Entry 5L90 (X-ray diffraction, 2.55 A resolution); this record covers chain A.

[Chain A]
Protein: Cytochrome P450
Source organism: Bacillus megaterium (strain DSM 319)
Notes: EC 1.14.14.-
UniProt: D5DKI8 (D5DKI8_BACMD); residues 1-404 here = UniProt positions 1-404
Sequence (410 residues; row label = number of the first residue in the row):
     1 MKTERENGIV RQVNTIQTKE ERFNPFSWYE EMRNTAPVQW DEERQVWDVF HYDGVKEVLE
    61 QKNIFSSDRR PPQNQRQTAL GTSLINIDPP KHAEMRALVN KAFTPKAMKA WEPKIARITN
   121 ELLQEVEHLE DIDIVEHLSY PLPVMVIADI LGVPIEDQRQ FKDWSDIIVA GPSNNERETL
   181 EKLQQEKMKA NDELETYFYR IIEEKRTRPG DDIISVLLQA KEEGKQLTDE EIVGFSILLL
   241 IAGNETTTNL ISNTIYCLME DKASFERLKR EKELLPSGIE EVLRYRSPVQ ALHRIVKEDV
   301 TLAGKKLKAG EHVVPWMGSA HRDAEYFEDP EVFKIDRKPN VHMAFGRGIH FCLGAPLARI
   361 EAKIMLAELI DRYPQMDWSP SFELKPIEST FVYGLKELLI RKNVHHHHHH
Unresolved in the structure: 1-20, 406-410
Construct notes: expression tag (405-410)
Metal / ion sites: heme Fe near C352 (its only coordinating residue here)
Small-molecule neighbours: heme (HEM): R69, L84, I85, H92, R96, I147, F235, L238, L239, A242, G243, T246, T247, L250, L283, P288, V289, L292, R294, M317, A344, F345, G346, I349, H350, F351, C352, L353, G354, L357, A358
From the paper describing this entry:
  - heme coordination: C352
  - binding site for heme: H92, R96, R294, H350
  - catalytic residues: T246
  - specificity-determining residues: L80, I241 (proposed by the authors, not directly observed)

[In short]
Chain A binds heme. From the paper: the catalytic residue T246; a binding site for heme at H92, R96 and R294
among others.
Chain A is Cytochrome P450 (Bacillus megaterium (strain DSM 319)); the structure, The crystal structure of
substrate-free CYP109E1 from Bacillus megaterium at 2.55 Angstrom resolution, was determined by X-ray
diffraction, deposited together with 5L91, 5L92 and 5L94.
